6AND - chains H and L of the 3 polymer chains in the assembly; structure by X-ray diffraction, 1.75 A resolution.

# Chain H
Protein: Pinatuzumab Fab Heavy chain
Organism: Homo sapiens
Notes: antibody fragment or engineered binder
Amino-acid sequence (223 residues; numbered 1 to 216 plus 7 insertion-coded residues; the number before each row is that of its first residue; a row labelled like 82A-82C holds insertion residues (82A, then the next letters in order)):
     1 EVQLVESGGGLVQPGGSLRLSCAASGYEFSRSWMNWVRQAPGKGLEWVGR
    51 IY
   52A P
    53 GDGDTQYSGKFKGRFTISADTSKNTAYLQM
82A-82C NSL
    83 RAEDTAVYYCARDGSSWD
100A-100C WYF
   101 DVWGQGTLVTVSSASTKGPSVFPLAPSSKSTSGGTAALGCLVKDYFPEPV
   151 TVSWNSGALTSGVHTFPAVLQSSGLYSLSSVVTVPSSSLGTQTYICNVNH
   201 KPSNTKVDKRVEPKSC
Disordered / not traced: 1, 128-133, 214-216
Disulfides: Cys22-Cys92, Cys140-Cys196

# Chain L
Protein: Pinatuzumab Fab light chain
Organism: Homo sapiens
Notes: antibody fragment or engineered binder
Amino-acid sequence (219 residues; numbered 1 to 214 plus 6 insertion-coded residues; 1 number in that range is skipped by the numbering (no residue carries it; nothing is unmodelled there); the number before each row is that of its first residue; a row labelled like 30A-30F holds insertion residues (30A, then the next letters in order)):
     1 DIQMTQSPSSLSASVGDRVTITCRSSQSIV
30A-30F HSVGNT
    32 FLEWYQQKPGKAPKLLIYKVSNRFSGVPSRFSGSGSGTDFTLTISSLQPE
    82 DFATYYCFQGSQFPYTFGQGTKVEIKRTVAAPSVFIFPPSDEQLKSGTAS
   132 VVCLLNNFYPREAKVQWKVDNALQSGNSQESVTEQDSKDSTYSLSSTLTL
   182 SKADYEKHKVYACEVTHQGLSSPVTKSFNRGEC
Disordered / not traced: 30A-30F, 214
Disulfides: Cys23-Cys88, Cys134-Cys194

# How chain H and chain L interact
Residue-residue contacts (75):
  Gln39(H) with Gln38(L), hydrogen bond; Tyr87(L), hydrogen bond
  Lys43(H) with Tyr87(L)
  Gly44(H) with Tyr87(L)
  Leu45(H) with Pro44(L), hydrophobic; Tyr87(L); Phe98(L)
  Trp47(H) with Phe94(L), hydrophobic; Tyr96(L)
  Arg50(H) with Tyr96(L), hydrogen bond
  Gln58(H) with Phe94(L)
  Tyr59(H) with Phe94(L)
  Ser60(H) with Pro95(L)
  Tyr91(H) with Gln38(L); Lys42(L), hydrogen bond (side chain-backbone); Ala43(L), hydrophobic
  Ser97(H) with Phe32(L)
  Trp99(H) with Phe32(L); Lys50(L)
  Asp100(H) with Phe32(L); Tyr49(L); Lys50(L), salt bridge
  Trp100A(H) with Glu34(L); Leu46(L), hydrophobic; Tyr49(L), hydrophobic; Phe55(L)
  Tyr100B(H) with Phe32(L), hydrophobic; Glu34(L), hydrogen bond (backbone-side chain); Tyr36(L); Phe89(L), hydrophobic; Gly91(L), hydrogen bond (side chain-backbone); Tyr96(L)
  Phe100C(H) with Tyr36(L), hydrogen bond (backbone-side chain); Leu46(L); Phe89(L), hydrophobic; Phe98(L), hydrophobic
  Asp101(H) with Phe55(L)
  Trp103(H) with Ala43(L), hydrophobic; Pro44(L), hydrogen bond (side chain-backbone)
  Gly104(H) with Ala43(L)
  Phe122(H) with Ser121(L); Glu123(L); Gln124(L)
  Pro123(H) with Ser121(L)
  Leu124(H) with Phe118(L); Val133(L), hydrophobic
  Ala125(H) with Phe118(L)
  Thr135(H) with Phe116(L)
  Ala137(H) with Phe116(L), hydrophobic; Phe118(L); Leu135(L), hydrophobic
  Leu138(H) with Phe118(L), hydrophobic
  Leu141(H) with Ser131(L)
  Lys143(H) with Gln124(L); Ser131(L)
  His164(H) with Asn137(L); Asn138(L), hydrogen bond; Ser174(L), hydrogen bond
  Phe166(H) with Leu135(L), hydrophobic; Ser162(L); Thr164(L); Ser174(L); Leu175(L); Ser176(L)
  Pro167(H) with Ser162(L), hydrogen bond (backbone-side chain); Val163(L); Thr164(L)
  Val169(H) with Gln160(L); Glu161(L); Ser162(L)
  Leu170(H) with Gln160(L), hydrogen bond (backbone-side chain)
  Gln171(H) with Gln160(L)
  Val181(H) with Leu135(L), hydrophobic
  Thr183(H) with Asn137(L)
  Lys209(H) with Glu123(L), salt bridge
Other interface residues (no listed pair), chain H (42 interface residues in all): Val37, Glu46, Val121, Ala136, Ser179
Other interface residues (no listed pair), chain L (39 interface residues in all): Gln100, Thr129, Thr180

# Summary
42 residues of chain H face 39 of chain L across their interface, with 12 hydrogen bonds and 2 salt bridges.
Among the polar pairs are Asp100(H)-Lys50(L), Lys209(H)-Glu123(L) and Gln39(H)-Gln38(L).
Here chain H is Pinatuzumab Fab Heavy chain and chain L is Pinatuzumab Fab light chain, both from Homo
sapiens. Entry 6AND (Pinatuzumab Fab in complex with anti-Kappa VHH domain) was determined by X-ray
diffraction, deposited together with 6ANA.
